PDB entry 5G5H | X-ray diffraction, 2.30 A resolution | chains A and B of the 3 polymer chains in the assembly

Chain A:
Protein: Aldehyde oxidoreductase iron-sulfur-binding subunit PaoA
From: Escherichia coli K-12
Notes: EC 1.2.99.6
Reference sequence: P77165 (PAOA_ECOLI); numbering as in UniProt (aligned over 1-229)
Amino-acid sequence (229 residues; numbered 1 to 229; the number before each row is that of its first residue):
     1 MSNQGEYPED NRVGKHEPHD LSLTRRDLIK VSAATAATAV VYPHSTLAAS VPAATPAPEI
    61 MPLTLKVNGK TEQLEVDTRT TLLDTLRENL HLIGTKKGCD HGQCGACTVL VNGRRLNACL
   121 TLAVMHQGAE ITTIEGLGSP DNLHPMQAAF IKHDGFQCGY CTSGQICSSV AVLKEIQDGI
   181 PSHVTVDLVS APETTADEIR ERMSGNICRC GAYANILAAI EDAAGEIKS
Disordered / not traced: 1-52, 226-229
Swiss-Prot annotation at these positions:
  - binding site ([2Fe-2S] cluster): Cys99, Cys104, Gly105, Cys107, Cys119, Cys158, Cys161, Cys208, Cys210

Chain B:
Protein: Aldehyde oxidoreductase FAD-binding subunit PaoB
From: Escherichia coli K-12
Notes: EC 1.2.99.6
Reference sequence: P77324 (PAOB_ECOLI); residues 1-318 here = UniProt positions 1-318
Amino-acid sequence (318 residues; each row starts with the number of its first residue):
     1 MKAFTYERVN TPAEAALSAQ RVPGAKFIAG GTNLLDLMKL EIETPTHLID VNGLGLDKIE
    61 VTDAGGLRIG ALVRNTDLAA HERVRRDYAV LSRALLAGAS GQLRNQATTA GNLLQRTRCP
   121 YFYDTNQPCN KRLPGSGCAA LEGFSRQHAV VGVSEACIAT HPSDMAVAMR LLDAVVETIT
   181 PEGKTRSITL ADFYHPPGKT PHIETALLPG ELIVAVTLPP PLGGKHIYRK VRDRASYAFA
   241 LVSVAAIIQP DGSGRVALGG VAHKPWRIEA ADAQLSQGAQ AVYDTLFASA HPTAENTFKL
   301 LLAKRTLASV LAEARAQA
Disordered / not traced: 317-318
Swiss-Prot annotation at these positions:
  - binding site (FAD): Lys26 to Leu34, Thr108, Asp164, Ile213, Lys230
  - binding site ([4Fe-4S] cluster): Cys119, Cys129, Cys138, Cys157

Chain A / chain B interface:
Pairs across the interface (76):
  Pro56(A) - Ala3(B)
  Ala57(A) - Ala3(B)
  Glu59(A) - Phe4(B)
  Glu59(A) - Thr5(B)
  Met61(A) - Tyr6(B)  hydrophobic
  Thr78(A) - Phe4(B)  hydrogen bond (side chain-backbone)
  Thr78(A) - Tyr6(B)
  Arg79(A) - Met1(B)  hydrogen bond (side chain-backbone)
  Arg79(A) - Lys2(B)
  Arg79(A) - Ala3(B)
  Arg79(A) - Phe4(B)
  Thr81(A) - Lys39(B)
  Asp100(A) - Lys39(B)  salt bridge
  His101(A) - Asp36(B)  salt bridge
  His101(A) - Lys39(B)
  His101(A) - Leu40(B)
  Gly102(A) - Leu103(B)
  Gly102(A) - Tyr237(B)  hydrogen bond (backbone-side chain)
  Gln103(A) - Tyr237(B)  hydrogen bond (backbone-side chain)
  Cys104(A) - Tyr237(B)  hydrogen bond (backbone-side chain)
  Thr108(A) - Gln102(B)  hydrogen bond
  Arg114(A) - Arg74(B)
  Arg114(A) - Asn105(B)  hydrogen bond (side chain-backbone)
  Arg114(A) - Gln106(B)  hydrogen bond
  Arg115(A) - Gly101(B)
  Arg115(A) - Gln102(B)
  Arg115(A) - Asn105(B)  hydrogen bond (backbone-side chain)
  Leu116(A) - Gln102(B)
  Leu116(A) - Gln106(B)
  Asn117(A) - Gln102(B)
  Asn117(A) - Leu103(B)
  Cys119(A) - Lys39(B)  hydrogen bond (backbone-side chain)
  Leu120(A) - Gly30(B)
  Leu120(A) - Gly31(B)
  Leu120(A) - Thr32(B)
  Leu120(A) - Leu35(B)
  Leu120(A) - Asp36(B)
  Leu120(A) - Leu103(B)  hydrophobic
  Thr121(A) - Leu35(B)
  Leu122(A) - Phe4(B)  hydrophobic
  Leu122(A) - Leu35(B)  hydrophobic
  Leu122(A) - Leu48(B)  hydrophobic
  Val124(A) - Tyr6(B)  hydrogen bond (backbone-side chain)
  Val124(A) - Arg8(B)  hydrogen bond (backbone-side chain)
  Met125(A) - Tyr6(B)
  Met125(A) - Ala29(B)
  Met125(A) - Asp50(B)
  Met125(A) - Asn52(B)
  Ser168(A) - Gln102(B)  hydrogen bond
  Glu175(A) - Asn105(B)
  Gly179(A) - Arg85(B)  hydrogen bond (backbone-side chain)
  Ile180(A) - Thr76(B)
  Pro181(A) - Ala80(B)
  Pro181(A) - Arg85(B)
  Pro181(A) - Leu96(B)
  Ser182(A) - Leu96(B)
  His183(A) - Leu96(B)
  His183(A) - Ala97(B)
  His183(A) - Arg232(B)
  Thr185(A) - Arg93(B)  hydrogen bond (backbone-side chain)
  Val186(A) - Arg93(B)  hydrogen bond (backbone-side chain)
  Leu188(A) - Arg85(B)  hydrogen bond (backbone-side chain)
  Leu188(A) - Ala89(B)
  Leu188(A) - Ser92(B)
  Leu188(A) - Arg93(B)
  Val189(A) - Arg85(B)
  Val189(A) - Arg86(B)
  Ser190(A) - Arg85(B)  hydrogen bond (backbone-side chain)
  Glu201(A) - Leu96(B)
  Glu201(A) - Ser236(B)  hydrogen bond
  Ser204(A) - Ser236(B)
  Ser204(A) - Tyr237(B)
  Gly205(A) - Ser100(B)
  Gly205(A) - Gln102(B)  hydrogen bond (backbone-side chain)
  Gly205(A) - Tyr237(B)
  Asn206(A) - Gln102(B)  hydrogen bond
Other interface residues (no listed pair), chain A (47 interface residues in all): Ala54, Thr55, Pro58, Gly105, His126, Gln127, Pro192, Ile207
Other interface residues (no listed pair), chain B (41 interface residues in all): Ile28, Asp77, Ala79, Arg234

Summary:
The interface between chain A and chain B involves 47 residues on one side and 41 on the other; the contacts
include 21 hydrogen bonds and 2 salt bridges. Polar contacts include Asp100(A)-Lys39(B), His101(A)-Asp36(B)
and Thr78(A)-Phe4(B).
Chain A is Aldehyde oxidoreductase iron-sulfur-binding subunit PaoA and chain B is Aldehyde oxidoreductase
FAD-binding subunit PaoB, both from Escherichia coli K-12; the structure, Escherichia coli Periplasmic
Aldehyde Oxidase R440H mutant, was determined by X-ray diffraction, deposited together with 5G5G.
